5N20 - chain A; structure by X-ray diffraction, 1.38 A resolution.

# Chain A
Protein: B-cell lymphoma 6 protein
Organism: Homo sapiens
UniProtKB: P41182 (BCL6_HUMAN); residue numbers follow UniProt; this construct covers 6-128
Chain sequence (123 residues; row label = number of the first residue in the row):
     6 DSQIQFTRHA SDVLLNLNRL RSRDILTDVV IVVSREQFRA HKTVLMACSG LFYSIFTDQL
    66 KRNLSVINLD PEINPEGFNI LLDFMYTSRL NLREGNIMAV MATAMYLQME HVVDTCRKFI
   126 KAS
Sequence notes: engineered mutation Gln8 (Cys in P41182), Arg67 (Cys in P41182), Asn84 (Cys in P41182)
Small-molecule neighbours: 8GN (N-[5-[[3-cyano-7-(cyclopropylamino)pyrazolo[1,5-a]pyrimidin-5-yl]amino]-2-[(3R)-3-(dimethylamino)pyrrolidin-1-yl]phenyl]ethanamide): Asn21, Arg24, Leu25, Arg28, Met51, Ala52, Cys53, Ser54, Gly55, Tyr58, Ser59, Gln113, Glu115

# Overview
Ligands of chain A: compound 8GN.
Chain A is B-cell lymphoma 6 protein (Homo sapiens); the structure, Crystal structure of the BCL6 BTB domain
in complex with pyrazolo-pyrimidine ligand, was determined by X-ray diffraction (same publication as 5N1V,
5N1X, 5N1Z and 5N21).
